3T2D - chain A; structure by X-ray diffraction, 1.36 A resolution.

== Chain A ==
Protein: Fructose-1,6-bisphosphate aldolase/phosphatase
Organism: Thermoproteus neutrophilus
Notes: EC 4.1.2.13, 3.1.3.11
UniProtKB: B1YAL1 (B1YAL1_THENV); residue numbers follow UniProt; this construct covers 1-399
Chain sequence (407 residues; numbered 1 to 407; the number before each row is that of its first residue):
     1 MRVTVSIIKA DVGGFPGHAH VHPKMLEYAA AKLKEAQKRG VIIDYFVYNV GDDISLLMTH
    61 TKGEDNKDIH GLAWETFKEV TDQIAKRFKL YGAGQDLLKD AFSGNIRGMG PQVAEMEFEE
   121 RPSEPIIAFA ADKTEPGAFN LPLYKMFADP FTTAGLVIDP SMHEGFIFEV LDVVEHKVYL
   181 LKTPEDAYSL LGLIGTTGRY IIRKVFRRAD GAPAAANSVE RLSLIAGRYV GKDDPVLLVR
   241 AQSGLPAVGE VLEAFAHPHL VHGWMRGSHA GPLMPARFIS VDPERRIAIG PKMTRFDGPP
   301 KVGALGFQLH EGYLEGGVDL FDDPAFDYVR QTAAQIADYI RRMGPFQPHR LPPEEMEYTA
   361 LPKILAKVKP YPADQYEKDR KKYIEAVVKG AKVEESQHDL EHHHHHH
Unresolved in the structure: 391-407
Sequence notes: expression tag (400-407)
Bound ions: Mg2+ site 1: Asp-11, Asp-52, Gln-95 (together with 1,6-di-O-phosphono-D-fructose); Mg2+ site 2: Asp-52, Asp-53, Asp-132, Asp-234 (together with 1,6-di-O-phosphono-D-fructose); Mg2+ site 3: Asp-233, Asp-234 (together with 1,6-di-O-phosphono-D-fructose); Mg2+ site 4: Asp-233 (together with 1,6-di-O-phosphono-D-fructose)
Ligand contacts: 1,6-di-O-phosphono-D-fructose (P6F): Asp-11, His-18, Asp-52, Asp-53, Tyr-91, Gln-95, Ser-103, Gly-104, Asn-105, Asp-132, Lys-133, Asp-159, Asp-233, Asp-234, Gln-242, Ser-243, Ala-247, Trp-264, Met-265, Arg-266, Gly-267, Asp-297, Tyr-358
Swiss-Prot annotation at these positions:
  - active site: Asp-11 (Proton acceptor), Tyr-229 (Proton donor/acceptor), Lys-232 (Schiff-base intermediate with DHAP)
  - binding site (Mg(2+)): Asp-11, His-18, Asp-52, Asp-53, Gln-95, Asp-132, Lys-232, Asp-233, Asp-234
  - binding site (beta-D-fructose 1,6-bisphosphate): His-18, Tyr-91, Gly-104, Asn-105, Lys-133, Gln-242, Ser-243, Arg-266, Asp-297, Tyr-358
  - binding site (dihydroxyacetone phosphate): His-18, Lys-133, Arg-266, Asp-297
  - mutagenesis: Tyr-229 (Y229F: Shows unaltered FBP phosphatase activity, whereas FBP aldolase activity is completely abolished), Asp-297 (D297N: 18-fold decrease in FBP phosphatase activity, whereas FBP aldolase activity is completely abolished)

== In short ==
Bound to chain A: 1,6-di-O-phosphono-D-fructose. Asp-11, Asp-52 and Gln-95 coordinate Mg2+ site 1. Asp-52,
Asp-53, Asp-132 and Asp-234 coordinate Mg2+ site 2. UniProt lists 3 active-site residues, 9 Mg2+-binding
residues, 10 beta-D-fructose 1,6-bisphosphate-binding residues and 4 dihydroxyacetone phosphate-binding
residues.
Chain A is Fructose-1,6-bisphosphate aldolase/phosphatase (Thermoproteus neutrophilus); the structure,
Fructose-1,6-bisphosphate aldolase/phosphatase from Thermoproteus neutrophilus, FBP-bound form, was determined
by X-ray diffraction together with 3T2B, 3T2C, 3T2E, 3T2F and 3T2G from the same study.
